PDB entry 7M46 | X-ray diffraction, 1.92 A resolution | chains A and T of the 4 polymer chains in the assembly

[Chain A]
Name: DNA polymerase lambda
From: Homo sapiens
Notes: EC 2.7.7.7, 4.2.99.-
Reference sequence: Q9UGP5 (DPOLL_HUMAN); residue numbers follow UniProt; this construct covers 242-464, 470-575
Amino-acid sequence (329 residues; numbered 242 to 575; 5 numbers in that range are skipped by the numbering (no residue carries them; nothing is unmodelled there); the number before each row is that of its first residue):
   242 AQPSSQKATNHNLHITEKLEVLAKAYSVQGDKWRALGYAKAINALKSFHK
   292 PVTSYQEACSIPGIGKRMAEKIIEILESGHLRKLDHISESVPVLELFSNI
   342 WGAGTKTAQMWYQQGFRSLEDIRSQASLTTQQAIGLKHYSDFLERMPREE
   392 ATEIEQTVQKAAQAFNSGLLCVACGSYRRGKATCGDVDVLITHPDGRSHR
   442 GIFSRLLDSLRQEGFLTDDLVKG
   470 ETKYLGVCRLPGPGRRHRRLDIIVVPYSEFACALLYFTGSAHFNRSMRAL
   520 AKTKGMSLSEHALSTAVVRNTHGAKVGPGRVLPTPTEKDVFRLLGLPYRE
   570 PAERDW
Unresolved in the structure: 242-250
Construct notes: conflict Lys463 (Ser in Q9UGP5), Gly464 (Gln in Q9UGP5), Thr471 (Gln in Q9UGP5); engineered mutation Ala543 (Cys in Q9UGP5)
Bound ions: Na+ site 1: Cys300, Ile302, Ile305 (shared with 1 residue of chain D); Na+ site 2: Ser339, Ile341, Ala344 (shared with 1 residue of chain P); Na+ site 3 near Gln366 (its only coordinating residue here); Mg2+: Asp427, Asp429 (together with pyrophosphate) (shared with 1 residue of chain P); Na+ site 4: Asp427, Asp429, Asp490 (shared with 2 residues of chain P)
Small-molecule neighbours: pyrophosphate (PPV): Arg386, Gly416, Ser417, Arg420, Cys425, Gly426, Asp427, Asp429
Reported in the primary citation:
  - conformationally variable residues (side-chain flip): Asp427

[Chain T]
Molecule: 11-nt DNA strand
Sequence (11 nucleotides; each row starts with the number of its first residue):
     1 CGGCAGTACTG

[Chain A / chain T interface]
Residue-residue contacts - 27 pairs, chain A then chain T:
  Trp274(A) with DC4(T), stacking on the base
  Gln372(A) with DT10(T), sugar contact
  Val462(A) with DC9(T), phosphate contact; DT10(T), phosphate contact
  Lys463(A) with DT10(T), hydrogen bond to the phosphate
  Gly464(A) with DC9(T), phosphate contact
  Glu470(A) with DC9(T), hydrogen bond to the phosphate
  Thr471(A) with DA8(T), hydrogen bond to the phosphate; DC9(T), hydrogen bond to the phosphate
  Lys472(A) with DA8(T), sugar contact; DC9(T), hydrogen bond to the phosphate
  Tyr505(A) with DG6(T), base contact
  Arg514(A) with DA5(T), salt bridge to the phosphate
  Arg517(A) with DA5(T), hydrogen bond to the base; DG6(T), hydrogen bond to the base
  Ala518(A) with DA5(T), sugar contact
  Lys521(A) with DC4(T), phosphate contact; DG6(T), phosphate contact
  Leu527(A) with DG6(T), sugar contact
  Ser528(A) with DG6(T), phosphate contact; DT7(T), sugar contact
  Glu529(A) with DG6(T), hydrogen bond to the base; DT7(T), sugar contact
  His530(A) with DT7(T), hydrogen bond to the phosphate; DA8(T), salt bridge to the phosphate
  Arg538(A) with DG6(T), salt bridge to the phosphate
  His541(A) with DG3(T), phosphate contact
Interface residues without a listed pair, chain A (21 interface residues in all): Leu277, Ser526

[In short]
21 residues of chain A and 8 residues of chain T are in contact, with 9 hydrogen bonds, 3 salt bridges and 1
aromatic stacking contact. Among the polar pairs are Arg517(A)-DA5(T), Arg517(A)-DG6(T) and Glu529(A)-DG6(T).
Bound to chain A: pyrophosphate. Cys300(A), Ile302(A) and Ile305(A) form the Na+ site 1. From the paper:
conformational variability at Asp427(A).
Chain A is DNA polymerase lambda (Homo sapiens) and chain T is an 11-nt DNA strand; the structure, DNA
Polymerase Lambda, TTP:At Mg2+ Product State Ternary Complex, 5 min, was determined by X-ray diffraction
together with 7M43, 7M44, 7M45, 7M47, 7M48, 7M49 and 12 further entries from the same study.
